PDB entry 5DS5 | X-ray diffraction, 2.95 A resolution | chains A and B of the 8 polymer chains in the assembly

[Chain A (and B)]
Molecule: CRISPR-associated endonuclease Cas1
From: Escherichia coli (strain K12)
Notes: EC 3.1.-.-; chain B of this document is another copy of the same molecule, construct and numbering; everything in this record applies to it too
UniProtKB: Q46896 (CAS1_ECOLI); residue numbers follow UniProt; this construct covers 1-305
Sequence (306 residues; each row starts with the number of its first residue; numbering starts at 0):
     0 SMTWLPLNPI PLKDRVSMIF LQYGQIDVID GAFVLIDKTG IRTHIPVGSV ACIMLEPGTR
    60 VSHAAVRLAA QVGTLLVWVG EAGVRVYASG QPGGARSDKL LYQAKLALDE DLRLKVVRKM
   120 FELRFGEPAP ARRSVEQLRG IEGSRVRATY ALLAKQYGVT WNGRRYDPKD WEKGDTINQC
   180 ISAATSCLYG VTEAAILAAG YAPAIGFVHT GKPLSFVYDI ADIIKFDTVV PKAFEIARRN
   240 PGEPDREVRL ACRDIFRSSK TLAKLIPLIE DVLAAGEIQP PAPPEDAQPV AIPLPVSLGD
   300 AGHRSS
Unresolved in the structure: 0-15, 163-173, 277-305 (chain B: 0-3, 281-305)
Differences from the reference sequence: expression tag (0)
Curated features (UniProtKB/Swiss-Prot):
  - binding site (Mg(2+)): Glu141, His208, Asp221
  - mutagenesis: Tyr22 (Y22A: Slightly decreased spacer acquisition in vivo; Y22F: Nearly wild-type spacer acquisition in vivo), Arg41 (R41E: Dramatically decreased spacer acquisition in vivo), Arg59 (R59A: Loss of spacer acquisition in vivo, decreased protospacer binding; R59D: Dramatically decreased spacer acquisition in vitro, 250-fold decreased affinity for protospacer DNA), Arg66 (R66D: Dramatically decreased spacer acquisition in vitro, 250-fold decreased affinity for protospacer DNA; R66E: Dramatically decreased spacer acquisition in vivo), Arg84 (R84A: Decreased spacer acquisition in vivo; R84E: Dramatically decreased spacer acquisition in vivo), Glu141 (E141A: No cleavage of any substrates, no restoration of UV or mitomycin C (MMC) resistance. Loss of spacer acquisition in vivo), Tyr149 (Y149A: No effect on in vitro protospacer integration), Tyr165 (Y165A: No effect on in vitro protospacer integration. Alone significantly decreased protospacer acquisition in vivo ...), Trp170 (W170A: Alone significantly decreased protospacer acquisition in vivo. Decreased protospacer binding; in association with A-170), Thr184 (T184A: No cleavage of any substrates), Tyr188 (Y188A: Partial inhibition of cleavage. No effect on in vitro protospacer integration. Significantly decreased protospacer acquisition in vivo), His208 (H208A: No cleavage of any substrates, no restoration of UV or MMC resistance. Loss of spacer acquisition in vivo), 13 further mutagenesis entries in UniProt
From the paper describing this entry:
  - Mg2+ coordination: Glu141, Asp221
  - mutagenesis - R59D, R66D: decreased binding to 5 nt overhang protospacer
  - mutagenesis - R59D, R66D: decreased catalytic activity on protospacer substrates
  - mutagenesis - Y22A: decreased catalytic activity on splayed ends

[Chain A / chain B interface]
Pairs across the interface - 75 pairs, chain A then chain B:
  Gln24(A) - Arg59(B)
  Leu54(A) - His62(B)  hydrogen bond (backbone-side chain)
  Glu55(A) - His62(B)
  Pro56(A) - His62(B)
  Thr58(A) - Ser61(B)
  Thr58(A) - His62(B)  hydrogen bond (backbone-backbone)
  Arg59(A) - Gln24(B)
  Arg59(A) - Ile25(B)  hydrogen bond (side chain-backbone)
  Arg59(A) - Asp26(B)  salt bridge
  Arg59(A) - Arg59(B)
  Arg59(A) - Val60(B)
  Arg59(A) - Ser61(B)
  Val60(A) - Thr58(B)
  Val60(A) - Arg59(B)
  Val60(A) - Val60(B)  hydrogen bond (backbone-backbone)
  Ser61(A) - Thr58(B)
  Ser61(A) - Arg59(B)
  His62(A) - Leu54(B)
  His62(A) - Glu55(B)
  His62(A) - Pro56(B)
  His62(A) - Gly57(B)
  His62(A) - Thr58(B)  hydrogen bond (backbone-backbone)
  His62(A) - Trp77(B)
  His62(A) - Val78(B)  hydrogen bond (side chain-backbone)
  Val65(A) - Trp77(B)
  Val65(A) - Tyr86(B)  hydrophobic
  Arg66(A) - Val85(B)
  Ala69(A) - Val85(B)  hydrophobic
  Ala69(A) - Tyr86(B)  hydrophobic
  Thr73(A) - Tyr86(B)  hydrogen bond (backbone-side chain)
  Leu74(A) - Tyr86(B)
  Leu75(A) - Tyr86(B)  hydrogen bond (backbone-side chain)
  Trp77(A) - His62(B)
  Trp77(A) - Val65(B)
  Trp77(A) - Trp77(B)  hydrophobic
  Trp77(A) - Ser88(B)
  Val78(A) - His62(B)  hydrogen bond (backbone-side chain)
  Val85(A) - Pro91(B)  hydrophobic
  Tyr86(A) - His62(B)
  Tyr86(A) - Arg66(B)
  Tyr86(A) - Ala69(B)
  Ala87(A) - Val65(B)  hydrophobic
  Ala87(A) - Gly89(B)
  Ala87(A) - Pro91(B)
  Ser88(A) - Ser88(B)
  Ser88(A) - Gly89(B)  hydrogen bond (backbone-backbone)
  Ser88(A) - Pro91(B)
  Gly89(A) - Tyr86(B)
  Gly89(A) - Ala87(B)
  Gln90(A) - Arg84(B)  hydrogen bond
  Gln90(A) - Tyr86(B)
  Gln90(A) - Ala87(B)  hydrogen bond (backbone-backbone)
  Pro91(A) - Ala87(B)
  Pro91(A) - Gly89(B)
  Pro91(A) - Leu196(B)
  Pro91(A) - Pro202(B)
  Gly92(A) - Leu196(B)
  Gly92(A) - Pro202(B)
  Ala94(A) - Pro212(B)
  Ser96(A) - Ala203(B)  hydrogen bond (side chain-backbone)
  Ser96(A) - Gly210(B)
  Ser96(A) - Lys211(B)
  Leu100(A) - Leu107(B)  hydrophobic
  Leu100(A) - Ile204(B)  hydrophobic
  Ala103(A) - Ala103(B)  hydrophobic
  Leu107(A) - Leu100(B)  hydrophobic
  Leu107(A) - Lys104(B)
  Glu192(A) - Pro91(B)
  Glu192(A) - Gly92(B)
  Leu196(A) - Pro91(B)  hydrophobic
  Ala203(A) - Ser96(B)  hydrogen bond (backbone-side chain)
  Ala203(A) - Leu99(B)  hydrophobic
  Lys211(A) - Ser96(B)
  Pro212(A) - Gly92(B)
  Pro212(A) - Ala94(B)
Interface residues without a listed pair, chain A (43 interface residues in all): Gly57, Gly93, Leu99, Lys104, Ala106, Ile204, Gly210, Leu213
Interface residues without a listed pair, chain B (43 interface residues in all): Leu74, Gln90, Glu192, Ala201

[In short]
The chain A/chain B interface involves 43 residues from each chain; the contacts include 14 hydrogen bonds and
1 salt bridge. Among the polar pairs are Arg59(A)-Asp26(B), Leu54(A)-His62(B) and Arg59(A)-Ile25(B). From the
paper: R59D and R66D of chain A reduce binding to 5 nt overhang protospacer; Mg2+ coordination by Glu141(A)
and Asp221(A).
Both chains are CRISPR-associated endonuclease Cas1 (Escherichia coli (strain K12)). Entry 5DS5 (Crystal
structure the Escherichia coli Cas1-Cas2 complex bound to protospacer DNA and Mg) was determined by X-ray
diffraction (same publication as 5DS4 and 5DS6).
